7CHY - chains L and H of the 3 polymer chains in the assembly; structure by X-ray diffraction, 2.65 A resolution.

# Chain L
Molecule: light chain of antibody binding fragment of IgG26
Source organism: Homo sapiens
Notes: antibody fragment or engineered binder
Amino-acid sequence (214 residues; numbered 1 to 214; the number before each row is that of its first residue):
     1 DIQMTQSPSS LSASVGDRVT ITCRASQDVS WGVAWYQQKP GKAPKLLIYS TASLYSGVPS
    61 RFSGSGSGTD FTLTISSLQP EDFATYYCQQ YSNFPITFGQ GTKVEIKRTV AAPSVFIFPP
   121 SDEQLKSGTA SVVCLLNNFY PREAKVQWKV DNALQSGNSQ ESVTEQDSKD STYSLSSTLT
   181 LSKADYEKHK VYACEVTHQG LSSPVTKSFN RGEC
Not modelled in the structure: 212-214
Disulfide bonds: C23-C88, C134-C194

# Chain H
Molecule: heavy chain of antibody binding fragment of IgG26
Source organism: Homo sapiens
Notes: antibody fragment or engineered binder
Amino-acid sequence (234 residues; each row starts with the number of its first residue):
     1 EVQLVESGGG LVQPGGSLRL SCAASGFTIN GYSIHWVRQA PGKGLEWVAR IWPYGGFTYY
    61 ADSVKGRFTI SADTSKNTAY LQMNSLRAED TAVYYCARFN GYWNYIMDYW GQGTLVTVSS
   121 ASTKGPSVFP LAPSSKSTSG GTAALGCLVK DYFPEPVTVS WNSGALTSGV HTFPAVLQSS
   181 GLYSLSSVVT VPSSSLGTQT YICNVNHKPS NTKVDKKAEP KSCDKLHHHH HHHH
Not modelled in the structure: 1-2, 135-140, 221-234
Disulfide bonds: C22-C96, C147-C203

# How chain L and chain H interact
Residue-residue contacts (63):
  D1(L) - D62(H)
  Y36(L) - I106(H)  hydrogen bond (side chain-backbone)
  Y36(L) - M107(H)
  Q38(L) - Q39(H)  hydrogen bond
  Q38(L) - Y95(H)  hydrogen bond
  K42(L) - Y95(H)
  A43(L) - Y95(H)  hydrophobic
  A43(L) - W110(H)  hydrophobic
  A43(L) - G111(H)
  P44(L) - W110(H)
  L46(L) - I106(H)
  L46(L) - M107(H)
  L46(L) - D108(H)
  Y49(L) - N104(H)
  Y49(L) - I106(H)  hydrophobic
  Y55(L) - N104(H)
  Y55(L) - D108(H)  hydrogen bond
  Y87(L) - Q39(H)  hydrogen bond
  Y87(L) - G44(H)
  Y87(L) - L45(H)  hydrophobic
  Q89(L) - M107(H)  hydrogen bond
  Y91(L) - F99(H)  hydrophobic
  Y91(L) - I106(H)  hydrophobic
  F94(L) - W47(H)  hydrophobic
  F94(L) - R50(H)
  F94(L) - Y59(H)  hydrophobic
  P95(L) - W47(H)  hydrophobic
  I96(L) - H35(H)
  I96(L) - W47(H)
  F98(L) - L45(H)
  F116(L) - A144(H)  hydrophobic
  F118(L) - L131(H)  hydrophobic
  F118(L) - A132(H)
  F118(L) - A144(H)
  F118(L) - L145(H)  hydrophobic
  S121(L) - F129(H)
  S121(L) - P130(H)
  E123(L) - K216(H)  salt bridge
  Q124(L) - F129(H)
  Q124(L) - K150(H)
  S131(L) - L148(H)
  S131(L) - K150(H)
  V133(L) - L131(H)  hydrophobic
  L135(L) - A144(H)  hydrophobic
  L135(L) - F173(H)  hydrophobic
  L135(L) - V188(H)  hydrophobic
  N137(L) - H171(H)
  N137(L) - T190(H)
  N138(L) - H171(H)  hydrogen bond
  Q160(L) - V176(H)
  Q160(L) - L177(H)  hydrogen bond (side chain-backbone)
  E161(L) - V176(H)
  S162(L) - F173(H)
  S162(L) - P174(H)  hydrogen bond (side chain-backbone)
  S162(L) - V176(H)
  V163(L) - P174(H)
  T164(L) - T172(H)
  T164(L) - F173(H)
  D167(L) - H171(H)
  S174(L) - H171(H)  hydrogen bond
  S174(L) - F173(H)
  L175(L) - F173(H)
  S176(L) - F173(H)
Other interface residues (no listed pair), chain L (38 interface residues in all): A34, P119, F209
Other interface residues (no listed pair), chain H (43 interface residues in all): V37, K43, E46, Y105, P133, S134, T142, A143, Q178, S186

# Overview
38 residues of chain L face 43 of chain H across their interface, with 10 hydrogen bonds and 1 salt bridge.
Polar contacts include E123(L)-K216(H), Y36(L)-I106(H) and Q38(L)-Q39(H).
Here chain L is light chain of antibody binding fragment of IgG26 and chain H is heavy chain of antibody
binding fragment of IgG26, both from Homo sapiens. Entry 7CHY (Crystal Structure Of Human Il-1beta In Complex
With Antibody Binding Fragment Of IgG26) was determined by X-ray diffraction together with 7CHZ from the same
study.
